9GS2 - chains A and H of the 8 polymer chains in the assembly; structure by electron microscopy, 3.46 A resolution.

# Chain A
Name: Mitochondrial chaperone BCS1
From: Saccharomyces cerevisiae
UniProt: P32839 (BCS1_YEAST); numbering as in UniProt (aligned over 1-456)
Amino-acid sequence (480 residues; each row starts with the number of its first residue; numbers below 1 keep their minus sign (Met-23 is residue -23)):
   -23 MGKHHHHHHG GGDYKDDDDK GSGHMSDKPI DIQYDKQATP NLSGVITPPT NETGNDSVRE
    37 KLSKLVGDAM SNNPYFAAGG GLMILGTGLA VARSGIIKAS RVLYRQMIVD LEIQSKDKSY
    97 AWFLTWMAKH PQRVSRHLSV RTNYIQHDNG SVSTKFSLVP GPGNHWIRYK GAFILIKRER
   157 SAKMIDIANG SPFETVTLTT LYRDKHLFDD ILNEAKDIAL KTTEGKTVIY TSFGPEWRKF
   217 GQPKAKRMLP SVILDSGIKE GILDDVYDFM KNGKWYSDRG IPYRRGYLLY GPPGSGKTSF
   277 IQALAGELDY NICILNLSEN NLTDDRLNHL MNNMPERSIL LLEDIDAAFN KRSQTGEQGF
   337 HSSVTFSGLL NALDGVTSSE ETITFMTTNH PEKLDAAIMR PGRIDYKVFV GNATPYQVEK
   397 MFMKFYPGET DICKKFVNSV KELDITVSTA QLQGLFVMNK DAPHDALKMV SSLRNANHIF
Disordered / not traced: -23 to 74
Sequence notes: initiating methionine (-23); expression tag (-22 to 0)
From the paper describing this entry:
  - mutagenesis - E212A, D300A, R302A: abolished growth in response to respiratory conditions
  - mutagenesis - R214A, D301A: decreased growth in response to respiratory conditions
  - mutagenesis - R69A, R69E: abolished growth

# Chain H
Name: Cytochrome b-c1 complex subunit Rieske, mitochondrial
From: Saccharomyces cerevisiae
Notes: EC 7.1.1.8
UniProt: P08067 (UCRI_YEAST); residue numbers follow UniProt; this construct covers 92-215
Amino-acid sequence (124 residues; each row starts with the number of its first residue):
    92 AKVEVNLAAI PLGKNVVVKW QGKPVFIRHR TPHEIQEANS VDMSALKDPQ TDADRVKDPQ
   152 WLIMLGICTH LGCVPIGEAG DFGGWFCPCH GSHYDISGRI RKGPAPLNLE IPAYEFDGDK
   212 VIVG
Swiss-Prot annotation at these positions:
  - binding site ([2Fe-2S] cluster): Cys159, His161, Cys178, His181
  - mutagenesis: Gly157 (G157D: Loss of activity), Cys159 (C159S: Loss of activity), His161 (H161R: Loss of activity), Gly163 (G163D: Partial loss of activity), Cys164 (C164S: Loss of activity), Pro166 (P166L: Partial loss of activity), Cys178 (C178S/Y: Loss of activity), Pro179 (P179L: Partial loss of activity), Cys180 (C180S: Loss of activity), His181 (H181R: Loss of activity), Ser183 (S183L: Loss of activity), His184 (H184R: No loss of activity), 5 further mutagenesis entries in UniProt
Disulfide bonds: Cys164-Cys180
Metal / ion sites: 2Fe-2S cluster Fe: Cys159, His161, Cys178, His181
Small-molecule neighbours: 2Fe-2S cluster (FES): Cys159, His161, Leu162, Cys164, Cys178, Cys180, His181, Gly182, Ser183, Pro195
From the paper describing this entry:
  - mutagenesis - D139R, D145R, E201R, D210R: unchanged growth in response to non-fermentable carbon source

# Interface between chain A and chain H
Pairs across the interface - 4 pairs, chain A then chain H:
  Phe209(A) with Gln151(H), hydrogen bond (backbone-side chain)
  Pro211(A) with Lys148(H)
  Asn297(A) with Ile126(H)
  Asp301(A) with Ala144(H)
Interface residues without a listed pair, chain A (5 interface residues in all): Gly210
Interface residues without a listed pair, chain H (5 interface residues in all): Asp149

# Overview
Chain A and chain H each contribute 5 residues to their interface, with 1 hydrogen bond. The hydrogen-bonded
pair is Phe209(A)-Gln151(H). From the paper: E212A, D300A and R302A of chain A abolish growth in response to
respiratory conditions; R214A and D301A of chain A reduce growth in response to respiratory conditions; 11
substitutions were tested in all.
Chain A is Mitochondrial chaperone BCS1 and chain H is Cytochrome b-c1 complex subunit Rieske, mitochondrial,
both from Saccharomyces cerevisiae; the structure, Structure of the Rieske bound Apo1 state of the heptameric
Bcs1 AAA-ATPase, was determined by electron microscopy (same publication as 9GSN and 9GU9).
